Entry 9B0U (electron microscopy, 2.44 A resolution); this record covers chains A and D of the 8 polymer chains in the assembly.

[Chain A (and D)]
Name: Creatine kinase U-type, mitochondrial
Source organism: Homo sapiens
Notes: EC 2.7.3.2; chain D of this document is another copy of the same molecule, construct and numbering; everything in this record applies to it too
UniProt: P12532 (KCRU_HUMAN); residues 1-379 here correspond to UniProt positions 39-417 (UniProt number = residue number + 38)
Amino-acid sequence (418 residues; numbered -27 to 390; the number before each row is that of its first residue; numbers below 1 keep their minus sign (Met-27 is residue -27)):
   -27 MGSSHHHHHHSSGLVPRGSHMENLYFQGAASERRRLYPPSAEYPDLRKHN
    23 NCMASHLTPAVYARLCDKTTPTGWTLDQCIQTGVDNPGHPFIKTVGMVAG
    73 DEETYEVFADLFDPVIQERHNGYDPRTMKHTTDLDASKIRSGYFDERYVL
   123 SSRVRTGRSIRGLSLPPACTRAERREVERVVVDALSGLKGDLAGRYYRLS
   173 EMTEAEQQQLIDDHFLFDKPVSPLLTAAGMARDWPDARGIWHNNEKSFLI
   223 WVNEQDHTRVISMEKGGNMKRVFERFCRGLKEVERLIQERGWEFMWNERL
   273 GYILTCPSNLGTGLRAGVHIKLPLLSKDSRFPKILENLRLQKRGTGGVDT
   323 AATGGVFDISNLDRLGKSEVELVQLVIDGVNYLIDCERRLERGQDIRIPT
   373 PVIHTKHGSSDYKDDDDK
Not modelled in the structure: -27 to 2, 371-390
Construct notes: expression tag (-27 to 0, 380-390); engineered mutation Gln227 (Glu265 in P12532)
Ligand contacts:
  - ADP: Ser123, Arg125, Arg127, His186, Trp223, Gln227, Arg231, Met235, Arg287, Gly289, Val290, His291, Arg315, Gly318, Gly319, Val320, Asp330
  - creatine (CRN; N-[(E)-amino(imino)methyl]-N-methylglycine): His61, Lys65, Thr66, Val67, Leu196, Leu197, Gln227, Cys278, Ser280
UniProt features mapped onto this chain:
  - region: Ala2 to Ala26 (Cardiolipin-binding)
  - binding site (ATP): Ser123 to Arg127, His186, Arg231, Arg287, Arg315 to Val320, Asp330
  - modified residue: Ser113 (Phosphoserine), Ser158 (Phosphoserine), Thr175 (Phosphothreonine), Ser194 (Phosphoserine), Thr317 (Phosphothreonine)
From the paper describing this entry:
  - mutagenesis - H61A, H61K, D321N: unchanged catalytic activity
  - mutagenesis - E226A: decreased catalytic activity
  - mutagenesis - H61A, H61K, E226A, D321N: decreased binding to creatine
  - mutagenesis - H61A, H61K, E227Q: decreased binding to pCr

[Chain A / chain D interface]
Contacting residue pairs (15):
  Thr44(A) with Arg7(D), hydrogen bond (backbone-side chain)
  Gly134(A) with Pro10(D)
  Leu135(A) with Pro10(D), hydrophobic
  Ser136(A) with Arg7(D)
  Ala140(A) with Arg7(D), hydrogen bond (backbone-side chain)
  Thr142(A) with Arg7(D)
  Glu145(A) with Arg7(D), salt bridge
  Arg262(A) with Arg19(D)
  Gly263(A) with Ser12(D), hydrogen bond (backbone-side chain); Tyr15(D); Pro31(D)
  Trp264(A) with Pro10(D), hydrophobic; Ser12(D); Ala13(D)
  Glu265(A) with Ala32(D)
Also at the interface, not in a pair above, chain A (14 interface residues in all): Arg133, Glu148, Glu261
Also at the interface, not in a pair above, chain D (9 interface residues in all): Tyr9

[Overview]
Chain A and chain D form an interface of 14 and 9 residues respectively; the contacts include 3 hydrogen bonds
and 1 salt bridge. Polar pairs include Glu145(A)-Arg7(D), Thr44(A)-Arg7(D) and Ala140(A)-Arg7(D). The paper
reports that H61A, H61K and E226A of chain A, among others, reduce binding to creatine; H61A, H61K and E227Q
of chain A reduce binding to pCr.
Both chains are Creatine kinase U-type, mitochondrial (Homo sapiens). Entry 9B0U (Cryo-EM structure of E227Q
variant of uMtCK1 incubated with ADP and phosphocreatine at pH 8.0) was determined by electron microscopy,
deposited together with 9B04, 9B05, 9B0T, 9B14 and 9B16.
